7WR8 - chains A and B of the 3 polymer chains in the assembly; structure by electron microscopy, 3.50 A resolution.

# Chain A
Molecule: BD55-3152H
Source organism: Homo sapiens
Chain sequence (260 residues; numbered -18 to 241; the number before each row is that of its first residue; numbers below 1 keep their minus sign (Met-18 is residue -18)):
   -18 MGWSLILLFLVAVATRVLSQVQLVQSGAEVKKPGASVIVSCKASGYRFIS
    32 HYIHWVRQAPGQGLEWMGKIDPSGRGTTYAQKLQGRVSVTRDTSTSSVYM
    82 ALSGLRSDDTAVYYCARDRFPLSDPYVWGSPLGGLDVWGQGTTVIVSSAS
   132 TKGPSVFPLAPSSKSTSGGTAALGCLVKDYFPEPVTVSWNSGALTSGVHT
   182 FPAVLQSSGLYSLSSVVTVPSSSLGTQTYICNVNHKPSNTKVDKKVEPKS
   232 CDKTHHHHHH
Disordered / not traced: -18 to 1, 128-241
Cystine bridges: Cys22-Cys96

# Chain B
Molecule: BD55-3152L
Source organism: Homo sapiens
Chain sequence (233 residues; numbered -18 to 214; the number before each row is that of its first residue; numbers below 1 keep their minus sign (Met-18 is residue -18)):
   -18 MGWSCIILFLVATATGVHSSYDLTQPPSVSVSPGQTARITCSGDALPSQY
    32 VYWYQQRPGQAPVLVMYKDSERPPGIPERFSGSTSGTTATLTITGVQAED
    82 EADYYCQSADASTTYHVFGGGTKVTVVGQPKAAPSVTLFPPSSEELQANK
   132 ATLVCLISDFYPGAVTVAWKADSSPVKAGVETTTPSKQSNNKYAASSYLS
   182 LTPEQWKSHRSYSCQVTHEGSTVEKTVAPTECS
Disordered / not traced: -18 to 2, 107-214
Cystine bridges: Cys22-Cys87

# How chain A and chain B interact
Pairs across the interface - 32 pairs, chain A then chain B:
  His35(A) - His97(B)
  Gln39(A) - Gln37(B)  hydrogen bond
  Gln39(A) - Tyr86(B)  hydrogen bond
  Leu45(A) - Pro43(B)  hydrophobic
  Leu45(A) - Tyr86(B)
  Leu45(A) - Phe99(B)
  Trp47(A) - Tyr96(B)  hydrophobic
  Trp47(A) - His97(B)
  Lys50(A) - Thr94(B)  hydrogen bond (side chain-backbone)
  Lys50(A) - Thr95(B)
  Thr59(A) - Tyr96(B)
  Tyr60(A) - Tyr96(B)
  Gln62(A) - Tyr96(B)
  Tyr95(A) - Gln37(B)
  Tyr95(A) - Gln41(B)
  Tyr95(A) - Ala42(B)  hydrophobic
  Arg100(A) - Tyr48(B)
  Arg100(A) - Lys49(B)
  Pro112(A) - Tyr33(B)
  Leu113(A) - Tyr33(B)
  Leu113(A) - Thr94(B)
  Leu113(A) - His97(B)
  Gly114(A) - His97(B)
  Gly115(A) - Tyr33(B)
  Gly115(A) - Tyr35(B)  hydrogen bond (backbone-side chain)
  Gly115(A) - Gln88(B)
  Leu116(A) - Tyr35(B)  hydrogen bond (backbone-side chain)
  Leu116(A) - Leu45(B)
  Leu116(A) - Gln88(B)
  Trp119(A) - Pro43(B)
  Trp119(A) - Phe99(B)  hydrophobic
  Gly120(A) - Ala42(B)
Other interface residues (no listed pair), chain A (23 interface residues in all): Val37, Gln43, Gly44, Ala61, Ser111, Asp117
Other interface residues (no listed pair), chain B (17 interface residues in all): Tyr31

# In short
23 residues of chain A and 17 residues of chain B are in contact; the contacts include 5 hydrogen bonds. Among
the polar pairs are Gln39(A)-Gln37(B), Gln39(A)-Tyr86(B) and Lys50(A)-Thr94(B).
Here chain A is BD55-3152H and chain B is BD55-3152L, both from Homo sapiens. Entry 7WR8 (Local CryoEM
structure of the SARS-CoV-2 S6P(B.1.1.529) in complex with BD55-3152 Fab) was determined by electron
microscopy, deposited together with 7WRL and 7WRO.
